PDB entry 1U8R | X-ray diffraction, 2.75 A resolution | chains E and D of the 6 polymer chains in the assembly

# Chain E
Molecule: mbtA operator DNA
Sequence (33 nucleotides; numbered 1 to 33; the number before each row is that of its first residue):
     1 CCCTGTTAGCACAGGCTGCCCTAATTTTAGTGG
Bound ions: Na+ site 1: DC16 (shared with 1 residue of chain C); Na+ site 2: DC21 (shared with 1 residue of chain B)

# Chain D
Molecule: Iron-dependent repressor ideR
From: Mycobacterium tuberculosis
UniProt: P0A672 (IDER_MYCTU); numbering as in UniProt (aligned over 1-230)
Chain sequence (230 residues; each row starts with the number of its first residue):
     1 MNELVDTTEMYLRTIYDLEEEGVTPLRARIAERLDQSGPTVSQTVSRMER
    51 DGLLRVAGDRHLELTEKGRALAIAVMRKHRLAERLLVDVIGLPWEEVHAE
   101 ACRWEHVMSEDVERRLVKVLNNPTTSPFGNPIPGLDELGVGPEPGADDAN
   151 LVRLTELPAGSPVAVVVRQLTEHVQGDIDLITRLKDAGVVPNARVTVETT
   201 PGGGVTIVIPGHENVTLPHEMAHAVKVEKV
Disordered / not traced: 142-150
Bound ions: Co2+ site 1: Met-10, Cys-102, Glu-105, His-106; Na+: Asp-35 (shared with 1 residue of chain F); Co2+ site 2: His-79, Glu-83, His-98, Glu-172, Gln-175; Co2+ site 3: His-219, His-223

# How chain E and chain D interact
Contacting residue pairs (10):
  DT4(E) / Ala-28(D)  phosphate contact
  DT4(E) / Arg-29(D)  salt bridge to the phosphate
  DT4(E) / Arg-60(D)  phosphate contact
  DG5(E) / Leu-26(D)  phosphate contact
  DG5(E) / Arg-27(D)  hydrogen bond to the phosphate
  DG5(E) / Ala-28(D)  hydrogen bond to the phosphate
  DG5(E) / Arg-60(D)  phosphate contact
  DT6(E) / Arg-27(D)  salt bridge to the phosphate
  DT6(E) / Ser-42(D)  hydrogen bond to the phosphate
  DT7(E) / Pro-39(D)  base contact
Interface residues without a listed pair, chain E (5 interface residues in all): DA8
Interface residues without a listed pair, chain D (8 interface residues in all): Gly-38

# Overview
The interface between chain E and chain D involves 5 residues on one side and 8 on the other, with 3 hydrogen
bonds and 2 salt bridges. Polar contacts include DG5(E)/Arg-27(D), DG5(E)/Ala-28(D) and DT6(E)/Ser-42(D).
Met-10(D), Cys-102(D), Glu-105(D) and His-106(D) form the Co2+ site 1.
Chain E is mbtA operator DNA and chain D is Iron-dependent repressor ideR (Mycobacterium tuberculosis); the
structure, Crystal Structure of an IdeR-DNA Complex Reveals a Conformational Change in Activated IdeR for
Base-specific Interactions, was determined by X-ray diffraction.
